5NMH - chains A and C of the 3 polymer chains in the assembly; structure by X-ray diffraction, 1.55 A resolution.

== Chain A ==
Name: HLA class I histocompatibility antigen, A-2 alpha chain
Source organism: Homo sapiens
Reference sequence: P01892 (1A02_HUMAN); residues 1-276 here correspond to UniProt positions 25-300 (UniProt number = residue number + 24)
Sequence (276 residues; each row starts with the number of its first residue):
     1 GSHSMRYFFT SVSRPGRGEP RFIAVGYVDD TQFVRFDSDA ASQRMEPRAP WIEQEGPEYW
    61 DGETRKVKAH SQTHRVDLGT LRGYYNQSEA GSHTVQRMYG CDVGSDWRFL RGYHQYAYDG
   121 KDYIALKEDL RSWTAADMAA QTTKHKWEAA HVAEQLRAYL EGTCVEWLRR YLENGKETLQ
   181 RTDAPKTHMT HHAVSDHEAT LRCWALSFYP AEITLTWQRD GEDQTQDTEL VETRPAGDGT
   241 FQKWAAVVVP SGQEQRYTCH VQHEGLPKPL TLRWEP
Cystine bridges: Cys-101/Cys-164, Cys-203/Cys-259

== Chain C ==
Name: Gag protein
Reference sequence: W8EGN4 (W8EGN4_9HIV1); residues 1-9 here correspond to UniProt positions 42-50 (UniProt number = residue number + 41)
Sequence (9 residues; each row starts with the number of its first residue):
     1 SLYNTIATL

== Interface between chain A and chain C ==
Residue-residue contacts - 41 pairs, chain A then chain C:
  Met-5(A) / Ser-1(C)
  Tyr-7(A) / Ser-1(C)  hydrogen bond (side chain-backbone)
  Tyr-7(A) / Leu-2(C)  hydrophobic
  Phe-9(A) / Leu-2(C)  hydrophobic
  Met-45(A) / Leu-2(C)  hydrophobic
  Glu-63(A) / Ser-1(C)  hydrogen bond
  Glu-63(A) / Leu-2(C)  hydrogen bond (side chain-backbone)
  Arg-65(A) / Asn-4(C)  hydrogen bond
  Lys-66(A) / Ser-1(C)  hydrogen bond
  Lys-66(A) / Leu-2(C)  hydrogen bond (side chain-backbone)
  Lys-66(A) / Tyr-3(C)
  Lys-66(A) / Asn-4(C)
  Val-67(A) / Leu-2(C)
  His-70(A) / Tyr-3(C)
  His-70(A) / Ile-6(C)
  Thr-73(A) / Ile-6(C)
  Thr-73(A) / Ala-7(C)
  Thr-73(A) / Thr-8(C)
  Val-76(A) / Thr-8(C)
  Asp-77(A) / Thr-8(C)
  Asp-77(A) / Leu-9(C)  hydrogen bond (side chain-backbone)
  Leu-81(A) / Leu-9(C)  hydrophobic
  Arg-97(A) / Ile-6(C)
  Tyr-99(A) / Leu-2(C)
  Tyr-99(A) / Tyr-3(C)  hydrogen bond (side chain-backbone)
  Tyr-99(A) / Ile-6(C)  hydrophobic
  Tyr-123(A) / Leu-9(C)  hydrophobic
  Thr-143(A) / Leu-9(C)
  Lys-146(A) / Leu-9(C)  hydrogen bond (side chain-backbone)
  Trp-147(A) / Ala-7(C)
  Trp-147(A) / Thr-8(C)  hydrogen bond (side chain-backbone)
  Trp-147(A) / Leu-9(C)  hydrophobic
  Val-152(A) / Ala-7(C)  hydrophobic
  Gln-155(A) / Tyr-3(C)  hydrogen bond (backbone-side chain)
  Gln-155(A) / Thr-5(C)  hydrogen bond
  Leu-156(A) / Tyr-3(C)  hydrogen bond (backbone-side chain)
  Tyr-159(A) / Ser-1(C)  hydrogen bond (side chain-backbone)
  Tyr-159(A) / Leu-2(C)
  Tyr-159(A) / Tyr-3(C)  hydrophobic
  Trp-167(A) / Ser-1(C)
  Tyr-171(A) / Ser-1(C)  hydrogen bond (side chain-backbone)
Also at the interface, not in a pair above, chain A (30 interface residues in all): Tyr-59, Thr-80, Tyr-84, His-114, Tyr-116

== Overview ==
The interface between chain A and chain C involves 30 residues on one side and 9 on the other, with 15
hydrogen bonds. Polar contacts include Tyr-7(A)/Ser-1(C), Glu-63(A)/Ser-1(C) and Glu-63(A)/Leu-2(C).
Chain A is HLA class I histocompatibility antigen, A-2 alpha chain (Homo sapiens) and chain C is Gag protein;
the structure, HLA A02 presenting SLYNTIATL, was determined by X-ray diffraction together with 5NMD, 5NME,
5NMF, 5NMG and 5NMK from the same study.
